PDB entry 4D6P | X-ray diffraction, 1.48 A resolution | chain A

[Chain A]
Molecule: DNA repair and recombination protein rada
From: Pyrococcus furiosus
Notes: fragment: c-terminal atpase domain
UniProtKB: O74036 (RADA_PYRFU); numbering as in UniProt; present here: 108-291, 304-349
Amino-acid sequence (231 residues; each row starts with the number of its first residue; note: 12 numbers in that range are skipped by the numbering (no residue carries them; nothing is unmodelled there)):
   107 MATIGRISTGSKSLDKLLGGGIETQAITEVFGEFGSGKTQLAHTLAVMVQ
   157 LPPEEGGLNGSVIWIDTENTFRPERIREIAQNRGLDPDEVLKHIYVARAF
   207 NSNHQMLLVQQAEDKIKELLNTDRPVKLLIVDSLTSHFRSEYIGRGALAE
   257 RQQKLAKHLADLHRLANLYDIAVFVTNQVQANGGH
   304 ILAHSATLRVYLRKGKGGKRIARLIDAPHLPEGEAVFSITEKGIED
Unresolved in the structure: 107, 288-291
Sequence notes: expression tag (107); engineered mutation N288 (Arg in O74036)
Metal / ion sites: Mg2+: T145 (together with AMP-PNP)
Residues lining bound ligands: AMP-PNP (ANP; phosphoaminophosphonic acid-adenylate ester): E139, F140, G141, S142, G143, K144, T145, Q146, R181, E184, Q284, R323, I342, T343
Swiss-Prot annotation at these positions:
  - binding site (ATP): G138 to T145
What the authors report for this chain:
  - binding site for AMP-PNP: G143, K144, T145, Q146, R181, Q284, R323
  - Mg2+ coordination: T145
  - catalytic residues: E174 (proposed by the authors, not directly observed)

[In short]
Chain A binds AMP-PNP. Curated annotation (UniProt) lists 8 ATP-binding residues. The paper reports the
catalytic residue E174; a binding site for AMP-PNP at G143, K144 and T145 among others.
Chain A is DNA repair and recombination protein rada (Pyrococcus furiosus); the structure, Rada C-terminal
atpase domain from pyrococcus furiosus bound to amppnp, was determined by X-ray diffraction together with
4UQO, 4B2P, 4A6X and 4A6P from the same study.
